8I4W - chains A and E of the 4 polymer chains in the assembly; structure by electron microscopy, 6.01 A resolution (low resolution: residue-level contacts below are approximate; hydrogen-bond / salt-bridge calls are withheld).

[Chain A]
Name: Structural maintenance of chromosomes protein 5
From: Saccharomyces cerevisiae S288C
UniProtKB: Q08204 (SMC5_YEAST); residues 1-1093 here = UniProt positions 1-1093
Chain sequence (1093 residues; each row starts with the number of its first residue):
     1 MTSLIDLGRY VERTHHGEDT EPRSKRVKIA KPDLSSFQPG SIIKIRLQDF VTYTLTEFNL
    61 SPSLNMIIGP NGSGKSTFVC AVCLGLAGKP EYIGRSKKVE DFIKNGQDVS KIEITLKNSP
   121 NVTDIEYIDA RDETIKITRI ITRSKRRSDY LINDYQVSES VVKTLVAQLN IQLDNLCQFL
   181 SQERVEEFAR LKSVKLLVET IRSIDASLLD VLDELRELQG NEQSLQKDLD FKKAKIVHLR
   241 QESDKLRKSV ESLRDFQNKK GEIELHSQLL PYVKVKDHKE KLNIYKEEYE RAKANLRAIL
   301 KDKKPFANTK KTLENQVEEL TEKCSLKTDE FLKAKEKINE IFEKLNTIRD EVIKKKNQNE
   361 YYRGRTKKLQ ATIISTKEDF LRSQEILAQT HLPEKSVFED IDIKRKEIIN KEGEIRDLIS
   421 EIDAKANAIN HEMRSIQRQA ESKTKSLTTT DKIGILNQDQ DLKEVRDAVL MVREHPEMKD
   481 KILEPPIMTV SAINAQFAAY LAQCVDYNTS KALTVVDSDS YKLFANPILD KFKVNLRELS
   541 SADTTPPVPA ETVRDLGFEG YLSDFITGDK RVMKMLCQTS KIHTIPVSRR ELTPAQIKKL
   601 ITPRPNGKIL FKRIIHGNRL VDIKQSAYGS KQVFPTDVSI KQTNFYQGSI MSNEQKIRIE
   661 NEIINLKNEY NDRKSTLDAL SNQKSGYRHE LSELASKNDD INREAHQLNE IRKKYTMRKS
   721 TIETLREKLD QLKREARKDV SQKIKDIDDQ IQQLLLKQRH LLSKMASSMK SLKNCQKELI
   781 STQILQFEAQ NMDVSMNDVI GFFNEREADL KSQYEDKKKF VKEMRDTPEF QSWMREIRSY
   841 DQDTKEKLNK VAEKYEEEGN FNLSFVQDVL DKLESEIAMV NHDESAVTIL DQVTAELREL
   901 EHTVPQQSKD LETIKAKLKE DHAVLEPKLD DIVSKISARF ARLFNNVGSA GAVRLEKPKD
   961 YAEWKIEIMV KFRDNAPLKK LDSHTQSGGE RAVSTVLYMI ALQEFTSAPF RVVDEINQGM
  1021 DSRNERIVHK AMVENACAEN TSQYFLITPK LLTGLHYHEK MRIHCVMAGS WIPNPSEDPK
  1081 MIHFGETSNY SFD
Not modelled in the structure: 1-24, 255-881

[Chain E]
Name: Non-structural maintenance of chromosome element 5
From: Saccharomyces cerevisiae S288C
UniProtKB: Q03718 (NSE5_YEAST); residues 1-556 here = UniProt positions 1-556
Chain sequence (556 residues; each row starts with the number of its first residue):
     1 MDGALINSVL YVSPRNGAHY FVELTEKHLL AFEMLNSMCL LENYDHVLLF LECQFGKSHN
    61 LAVIPFDIIL VLFTLSTLSE YYKEPILRAN DPYNTSRETL SRRALKLLQK YLAILKEFDS
   121 EQYNLYDLEL LRCQFFLAID TLTPKKQKWG FDRFRRTKSE SGVTYRQNAS VDPELDQAKT
   181 FKNPYRSYIS CLEQRNTILG NRLLNLKLNE PGEFINMILW TLSNSLQEST PLFLSSHEIW
   241 MPLLEILIDL FSCRQDYFIQ HEVAQNVSKS LFVQRLSESP LAVFFESLNT RNFANRFSEY
   301 VFLNCDYKLP SDNYATPVHP VYNGENTIVD TYIPTIKCSP LYKSQKSLAL RRKLIGSCFK
   361 LLLRVPDGHR LITPRIVADD VIQGISRTLA SFNDILQFKK FFMTENLSQE SYFIPLLAEG
   421 TLSEILKDTQ ECVVILTLVE NLSDGVSFCN EVIGLVKSKC FAFTEQCSQA SYEEAVLNIE
   481 KCDVCLLVLL RYLLHLIGTE AILDAKEQLE MLHAIEKNDS GRRQWAKALN LGNDPPLLYP
   541 IVSQMFGVHD KSVIIE
Not modelled in the structure: 1, 151-178

[How chain A and chain E interact]
Residue-residue contacts (13):
  R190(A) - P317(E)
  R973(A) - E210(E)
  R973(A) - P211(E)
  S983(A) - G150(E)
  H984(A) - P317(E)
  H984(A) - V318(E)
  H984(A) - H319(E)
  Q986(A) - G150(E)
  S987(A) - K148(E)
  S987(A) - G150(E)
  G988(A) - G150(E)
  R991(A) - G150(E)
  D1021(A) - K148(E)
Interface residues without a listed pair, chain A (10 interface residues in all): T985
Interface residues without a listed pair, chain E (8 interface residues in all): A315

[Summary]
The interface between chain A and chain E involves 10 residues on one side and 8 on the other.
Here chain A is Structural maintenance of chromosomes protein 5 and chain E is Non-structural maintenance of
chromosome element 5, both from Saccharomyces cerevisiae S288C. Entry 8I4W (Cryo-EM structure of 5-subunit
Smc5/6 head region) was determined by electron microscopy (same publication as 7YLM, 7YMD, 7YQH, 8HQS, 8I13,
8I21 and 6 further entries).
